Entry 6XY3 (X-ray diffraction, 2.00 A resolution); this record covers chains AAA and BBB.

== Chain AAA ==
Molecule: Calmodulin-1
Source organism: Homo sapiens
Reference sequence: P0DP23 (CALM1_HUMAN); residues 1-149 here = UniProt positions 1-149
Chain sequence (149 residues; numbered 1 to 149; the number before each row is that of its first residue):
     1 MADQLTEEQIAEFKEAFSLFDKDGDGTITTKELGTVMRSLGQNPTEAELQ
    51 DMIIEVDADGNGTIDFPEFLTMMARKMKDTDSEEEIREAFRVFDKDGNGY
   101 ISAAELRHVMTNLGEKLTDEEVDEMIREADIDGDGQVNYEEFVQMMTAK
Disordered / not traced: 1-4, 149
Differences from the reference sequence: engineered mutation Ile54 (Asn in P0DP23)
Bound ions: Ca2+ site 1: Asp21, Asp23, Asp25, Thr27, Glu32; Ca2+ site 2: Asp57, Asp59, Asn61, Thr63, Glu68; Ca2+ site 3: Asp94, Asp96, Asn98, Tyr100, Glu105; Ca2+ site 4: Asp130, Asp132, Asp134, Gln136, Glu141
Swiss-Prot annotation at these positions:
  - binding site (Ca(2+)): Asp21, Asp23, Asp25, Thr27, Glu32, Asp57, Asp59, Asn61, Thr63, Glu68, Asp94, Asp96, Asn98, Tyr100, Glu105, Asp130, Asp132, Asp134, Gln136, Glu141
  - modified residue: Ala2 (N-acetylalanine), Lys22 (N6-acetyllysine), Thr45 (Phosphothreonine), Ser82 (Phosphoserine), Lys95 (N6-acetyllysine), Tyr100 (Phosphotyrosine), Ser102 (Phosphoserine), Thr111 (Phosphothreonine), Lys116 (N6,N6,N6-trimethyllysine), Tyr139 (Phosphotyrosine)
  - cross-link: Lys22 (Glycyl lysine isopeptide (Lys-Gly) (interchain with G-Cter in SUMO2))
  - natural variant: Ile54 (N54I: In CPVT4; this construct carries the variant), Phe90 (F90L: In LQT14), Asn98 (N98S: In CPVT4), Asp130 (D130G: In LQT14), Glu141 (E141G: In LQT14; E141V: In LQT14), Phe142 (F142L: In LQT14)

== Chain BBB ==
Molecule: RyR2 peptide
Chain sequence (21 residues; each row starts with the number of its first residue):
     1 KKAVWHKLLSKQRKRAVVACF

== Chain AAA / chain BBB interface ==
Residue-residue contacts (57):
  Glu12(AAA) - Arg13(BBB)  salt bridge
  Glu15(AAA) - Arg13(BBB)  salt bridge
  Ala16(AAA) - Arg13(BBB)
  Phe20(AAA) - Lys14(BBB)
  Phe20(AAA) - Val17(BBB)  hydrophobic
  Phe20(AAA) - Val18(BBB)  hydrophobic
  Met37(AAA) - Val18(BBB)  hydrophobic
  Ser39(AAA) - Lys11(BBB)  hydrogen bond (backbone-side chain)
  Leu40(AAA) - Lys11(BBB)
  Leu40(AAA) - Lys14(BBB)
  Leu40(AAA) - Arg15(BBB)  hydrogen bond (backbone-side chain)
  Leu40(AAA) - Val18(BBB)  hydrophobic
  Gln42(AAA) - Arg15(BBB)
  Gln42(AAA) - Val18(BBB)
  Met52(AAA) - Val18(BBB)
  Met52(AAA) - Phe21(BBB)  hydrophobic
  Glu55(AAA) - Phe21(BBB)
  Val56(AAA) - Phe21(BBB)
  Ile64(AAA) - Phe21(BBB)  hydrophobic
  Phe69(AAA) - Val17(BBB)  hydrophobic
  Met72(AAA) - Cys20(BBB)
  Met72(AAA) - Phe21(BBB)  hydrophobic
  Met73(AAA) - Cys20(BBB)  hydrophobic
  Lys76(AAA) - Cys20(BBB)
  Glu85(AAA) - Arg13(BBB)  salt bridge
  Ala89(AAA) - Leu9(BBB)  hydrophobic
  Ala89(AAA) - Gln12(BBB)
  Val92(AAA) - Gln12(BBB)
  Phe93(AAA) - Leu8(BBB)
  Phe93(AAA) - Gln12(BBB)
  Leu106(AAA) - Trp5(BBB)  hydrophobic
  Leu106(AAA) - Leu8(BBB)  hydrophobic
  Met110(AAA) - Leu8(BBB)  hydrophobic
  Asn112(AAA) - Arg15(BBB)  hydrogen bond
  Leu113(AAA) - Leu8(BBB)
  Leu113(AAA) - Lys11(BBB)  hydrogen bond (backbone-side chain)
  Leu113(AAA) - Gln12(BBB)
  Leu113(AAA) - Arg15(BBB)
  Gly114(AAA) - Lys11(BBB)
  Glu115(AAA) - Lys7(BBB)  salt bridge
  Glu115(AAA) - Lys11(BBB)  salt bridge
  Glu121(AAA) - Val4(BBB)
  Met125(AAA) - Lys1(BBB)
  Met125(AAA) - Val4(BBB)  hydrophobic
  Met125(AAA) - Trp5(BBB)  hydrogen bond (backbone-side chain)
  Met125(AAA) - Leu8(BBB)  hydrophobic
  Glu128(AAA) - Lys1(BBB)  hydrogen bond (side chain-backbone)
  Glu128(AAA) - Lys2(BBB)  hydrogen bond (side chain-backbone)
  Glu128(AAA) - Trp5(BBB)
  Phe142(AAA) - Trp5(BBB)  hydrophobic
  Met145(AAA) - Lys2(BBB)
  Met145(AAA) - Trp5(BBB)  hydrophobic
  Met145(AAA) - His6(BBB)  hydrogen bond (backbone-side chain)
  Met146(AAA) - Trp5(BBB)
  Met146(AAA) - His6(BBB)  hydrogen bond (backbone-side chain)
  Met146(AAA) - Leu9(BBB)  hydrophobic
  Ala148(AAA) - His6(BBB)  hydrogen bond (backbone-side chain)
Interface residues without a listed pair, chain AAA (41 interface residues in all): Leu19, Leu33, Val36, Ile86, Val109, Ile126, Ala129, Val137

== In short ==
The interface between chain AAA and chain BBB involves 41 residues on one side and 17 on the other; the
contacts include 10 hydrogen bonds and 5 salt bridges. Among the polar pairs are Glu12(AAA)-Arg13(BBB),
Glu15(AAA)-Arg13(BBB) and Glu85(AAA)-Arg13(BBB).
Chain AAA is Calmodulin-1 (Homo sapiens) and chain BBB is RyR2 peptide; the structure, 2.0 Angstrom crystal
structure of Ca/CaM N53I:RyR2 peptide complex, was determined by X-ray diffraction (same publication as 6XXF
and 6XXX).
